9C2R - chain A; structure by X-ray diffraction, 2.18 A resolution.

[Chain A]
Protein: Polyketide synthase Pks13
From: Mycobacterium tuberculosis
Notes: EC 2.3.1.-
UniProtKB: I6X8D2 (PKS13_MYCTU); residue numbers follow UniProt; this construct covers 576-1063
Sequence (512 residues; row label = number of the first residue in the row):
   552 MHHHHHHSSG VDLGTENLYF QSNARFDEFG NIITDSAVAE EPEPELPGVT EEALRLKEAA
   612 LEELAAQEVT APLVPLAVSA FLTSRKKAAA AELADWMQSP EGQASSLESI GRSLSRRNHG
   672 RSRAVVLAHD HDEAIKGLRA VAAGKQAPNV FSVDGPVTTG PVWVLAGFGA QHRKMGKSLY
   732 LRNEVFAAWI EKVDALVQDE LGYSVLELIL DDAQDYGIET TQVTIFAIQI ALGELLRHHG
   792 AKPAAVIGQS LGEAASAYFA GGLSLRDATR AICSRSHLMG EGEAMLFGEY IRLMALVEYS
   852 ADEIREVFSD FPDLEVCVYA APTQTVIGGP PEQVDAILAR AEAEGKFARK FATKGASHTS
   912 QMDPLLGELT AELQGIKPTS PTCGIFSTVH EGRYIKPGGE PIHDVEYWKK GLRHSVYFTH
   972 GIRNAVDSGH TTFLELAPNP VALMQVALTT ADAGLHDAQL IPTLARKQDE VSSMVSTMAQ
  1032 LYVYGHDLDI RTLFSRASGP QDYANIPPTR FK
Unresolved in the structure: 552-595
Sequence notes: initiating methionine (552); expression tag (553-575)
Curated features (UniProtKB/Swiss-Prot):
  - active site: Ser801 (Acyl-ester intermediate)

[Overview]
From UniProt: active-site residue Ser801.
Chain A is Polyketide synthase Pks13 (Mycobacterium tuberculosis); the structure, M. tuberculosis PKS13
acyltransferase (AT) domain sulfate free apo form, was determined by X-ray diffraction (same publication as
9C1C, 9C1D, 9C0P, 9C1V and 9C9O).
